7KV9 - chains A and C of the 6 polymer chains in the assembly; structure by electron microscopy, 2.90 A resolution.

== Chain A (and C) ==
Molecule: envelope protein E
Source organism: Kunjin virus
Notes: chain C of this document is another copy of the same molecule, construct and numbering; everything in this record applies to it too
Reference sequence: A0A0U2IWM5 (A0A0U2IWM5_WNV); residues 1-501 here correspond to UniProt positions 291-791 (UniProt number = residue number + 290)
Amino-acid sequence (501 residues; numbered 1 to 501; the number before each row is that of its first residue):
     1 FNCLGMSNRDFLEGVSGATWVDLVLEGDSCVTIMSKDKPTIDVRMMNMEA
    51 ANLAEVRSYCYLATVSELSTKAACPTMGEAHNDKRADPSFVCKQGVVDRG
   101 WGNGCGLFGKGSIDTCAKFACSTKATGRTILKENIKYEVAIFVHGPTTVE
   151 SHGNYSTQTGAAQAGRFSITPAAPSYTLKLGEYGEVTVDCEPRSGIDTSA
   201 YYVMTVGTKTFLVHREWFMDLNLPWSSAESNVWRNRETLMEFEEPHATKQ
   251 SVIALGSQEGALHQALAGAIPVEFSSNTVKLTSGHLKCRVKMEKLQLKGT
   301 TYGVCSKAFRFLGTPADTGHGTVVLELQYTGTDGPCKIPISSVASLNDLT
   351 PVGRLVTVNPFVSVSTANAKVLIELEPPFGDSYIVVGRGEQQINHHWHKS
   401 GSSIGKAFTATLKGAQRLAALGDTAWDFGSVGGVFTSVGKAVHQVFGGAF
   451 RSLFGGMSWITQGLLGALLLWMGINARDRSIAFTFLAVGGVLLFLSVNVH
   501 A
Disulfides: Cys-3/Cys-30, Cys-60/Cys-121, Cys-92/Cys-116, Cys-190/Cys-288, Cys-305/Cys-336
Glycans and other covalent adducts: N-acetylglucosamine (NAG) linked to Asn-154
What the authors report for this chain:
  - post-translational modification sites: Asn-154

== How chain A and chain C interact ==
Residue-residue contacts (19):
  Ala-54(A) / Met-77(C)  hydrophobic
  Met-77(A) / Leu-131(C)  hydrophobic
  Gly-78(A) / Val-56(C)
  Glu-79(A) / Ser-227(C)
  His-81(A) / Ser-227(C)  hydrogen bond
  His-81(A) / Asn-231(C)  hydrogen bond
  His-81(A) / Arg-234(C)
  Arg-85(A) / Asp-87(C)
  Ala-86(A) / Asp-87(C)
  Ala-86(A) / Pro-88(C)
  Ala-86(A) / Val-232(C)  hydrophobic
  Pro-88(A) / Ala-86(C)  hydrophobic
  Pro-88(A) / Pro-88(C)
  Leu-131(A) / Met-77(C)  hydrophobic
  Arg-215(A) / Thr-76(C)
  Trp-225(A) / His-81(C)
  Ser-227(A) / His-81(C)  hydrogen bond
  Arg-234(A) / His-81(C)  hydrogen bond
  Arg-234(A) / Arg-85(C)
Also at the interface, not in a pair above, chain A (15 interface residues in all): Thr-129, Val-232
Also at the interface, not in a pair above, chain C (16 interface residues in all): Ala-54, Thr-129, Trp-225

== Overview ==
15 residues of chain A face 16 of chain C across their interface, with 4 hydrogen bonds. Among the polar pairs
are His-81(A)/Ser-227(C), His-81(A)/Asn-231(C) and Arg-234(A)/His-81(C). From the paper: a modification site
at Asn-154(A).
Chain A and chain C are both envelope protein E (Kunjin virus); the structure, Chimeric flavivirus between
Binjari virus and West Nile (Kunjin) virus, was determined by electron microscopy (same publication as 7KV8,
7KVA and 7KVB).
